PDB entry 2RL2 | X-ray diffraction, 2.30 A resolution | chain A

[Chain A]
Molecule: UDP-N-acetylglucosamine 1-carboxyvinyltransferase
Source organism: Haemophilus influenzae
Notes: EC 2.5.1.7
Reference sequence: P45025 (MURA_HAEIN); residues 1-424 here = UniProt positions 1-424
Chain sequence (424 residues; each row starts with the number of its first residue):
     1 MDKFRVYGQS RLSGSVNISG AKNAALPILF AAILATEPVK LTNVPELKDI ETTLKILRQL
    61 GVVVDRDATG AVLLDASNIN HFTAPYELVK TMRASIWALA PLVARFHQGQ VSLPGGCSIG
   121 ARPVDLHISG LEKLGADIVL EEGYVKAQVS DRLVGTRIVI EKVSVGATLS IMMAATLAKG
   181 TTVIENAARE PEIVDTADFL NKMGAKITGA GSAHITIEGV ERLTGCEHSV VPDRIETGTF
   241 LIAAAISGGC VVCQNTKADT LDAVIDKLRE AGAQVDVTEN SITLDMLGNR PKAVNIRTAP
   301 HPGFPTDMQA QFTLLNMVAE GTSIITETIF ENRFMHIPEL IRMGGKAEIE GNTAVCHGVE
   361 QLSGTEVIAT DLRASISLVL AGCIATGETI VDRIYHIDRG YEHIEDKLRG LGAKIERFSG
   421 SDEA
Not modelled in the structure: 421-424
Covalently attached groups: [(1S,2S)-1,2-dihydroxypropyl]phosphonic acid (GG6) linked to Cys-117
Residues lining bound ligands:
  - GG6 ([(1S,2S)-1,2-dihydroxypropyl]phosphonic acid): Arg-93, Gly-116, Ser-118, Ile-119, Arg-122, Thr-370, Asp-371, His-396, Arg-399
  - uridine-diphosphate-N-acetylglucosamine (UD1): Lys-22, Asn-23, Leu-26, Arg-93, Ala-94, Trp-97, Ala-121, Arg-122, Pro-123, Val-124, Asp-125, Leu-126, His-127, Lys-162, Val-163, Ser-164, Val-165, Gly-166, Ala-167, Glu-190, Thr-306, Asp-307, Ile-329, Phe-330, Arg-333, Arg-373

[In short]
Ligands of chain A: uridine-diphosphate-N-acetylglucosamine. Compound GG6 is covalently linked to Cys-117.
Chain A is UDP-N-acetylglucosamine 1-carboxyvinyltransferase (Haemophilus influenzae); the structure, Crystal
structure of UDP-N-acetylglucosamine enolpyruvyl transferase from Haemophilus influenzae in complex with
UDP-N-acetylglucosamine and fosfomycin, was determined by X-ray diffraction.
